Entry 8VJF (X-ray diffraction, 1.70 A resolution); this record covers chains A and B.

# Chain A
Protein: Peptidyl-prolyl cis-trans isomerase NIMA-interacting 1
Organism: Homo sapiens
Notes: EC 5.2.1.8
UniProt: Q13526 (PIN1_HUMAN); numbering as in UniProt (aligned over 1-163)
Sequence (166 residues; row label = number of the first residue in the row; numbers below 1 keep their minus sign (Gly-2 is residue -2)):
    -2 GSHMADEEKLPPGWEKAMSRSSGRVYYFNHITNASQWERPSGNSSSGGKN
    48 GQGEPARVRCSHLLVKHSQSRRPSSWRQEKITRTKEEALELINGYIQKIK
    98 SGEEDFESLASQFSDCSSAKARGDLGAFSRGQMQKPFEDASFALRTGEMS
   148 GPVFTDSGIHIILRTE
Disordered / not traced: -2 to 6, 39-50
Construct notes: expression tag (-2 to 0); engineered mutation Ala14 (Arg in Q13526)
Swiss-Prot annotation at these positions:
  - modified residue: Ser43 (Phosphoserine), Lys46 (N6-acetyllysine), Ser71 (Phosphoserine), Ser108 (Phosphoserine)
  - mutagenesis: Tyr23 (Y23A: Reduced affinity for KIF20B), Trp34 (W34A: Loss of binding to phosphorylated target proteins, including to phosphorylated RBBP8/CtIP ...), Lys63 (K63A: Loss of peptidyl-prolyl cis/trans isomerase activity. No effect on the interaction with IRAK3/IRAK-M. Abolishes IL33-mediated increase of IRAK3/IRAK-M protein levels), Ser71 (S71D/E: Loss of peptidyl-prolyl cis/trans isomerase activity, nuclear localization and cellular function), Cys113 (C113A: Loss of peptidyl-prolyl cis/trans isomerase activity; decrease in DNA repair of double-strand breaks by homologous recombination slightly less efficient than that observed with wild-type ...)
Small-molecule neighbours: 3,6,9,12,15,18-hexaoxaicosane-1,20-diol (P33): Tyr23, Asn30, Ala31, Ser32, Gln33, Trp34, Ile93, Lys97, Met146, Ser147, Gly148

# Chain B
Protein: inhibitor 158D9
Sequence (5 residues; each row starts with the number of its first residue):
     1 XXXWX
Modified positions: ACE (acetyl group) at position 1, MTY (meta-tyrosine) at position 2, YCP ((2S)-piperidine-2-carboxylic acid) at position 3, NH2 (amino group) at position 5

# Interface between chain A and chain B
Pairs across the interface (13):
  His59(A) with ACE_1(B)
  Cys113(A) with ACE_1(B), covalent bond; MTY_2(B), hydrogen bond (side chain-backbone)
  Ser114(A) with MTY_2(B)
  Ser115(A) with MTY_2(B)
  Leu122(A) with MTY_2(B)
  Gln129(A) with Trp4(B)
  Met130(A) with YCP_3(B); Trp4(B), hydrophobic
  Gln131(A) with YCP_3(B), hydrogen bond (backbone-backbone); Trp4(B); NH2_5(B)
  Phe134(A) with YCP_3(B)
Other interface residues (no listed pair), chain A (13 interface residues in all): Leu61, Asp121, Ser154, His157

# Overview
Chain A and chain B form an interface of 13 and 5 residues respectively, with 1 covalent bond and 2 hydrogen
bonds. Among the polar pairs are Cys113(A)-MTY_2(B) and Gln131(A)-YCP_3(B). Ligands of chain A:
3,6,9,12,15,18-hexaoxaicosane-1,20-diol. UniProt lists 5 mutagenesis sites on chain A.
Here chain A is Peptidyl-prolyl cis-trans isomerase NIMA-interacting 1 (Homo sapiens) and chain B is inhibitor
158D9. Entry 8VJF (Human R14A Pin1 covalently bound to inhibitor 158D9) was determined by X-ray diffraction,
deposited together with 8VJD, 8VJE and 8VJG.
